Entry 8ENM (electron microscopy, 2.14 A resolution); this record covers chains B and D of the 4 polymer chains in the assembly.

[Chain B (and D)]
Name: Nitrogenase molybdenum-iron protein beta chain
Source organism: Azotobacter vinelandii
Notes: EC 1.18.6.1; chain D of this document is another copy of the same molecule, construct and numbering; everything in this record applies to it too
Reference sequence: P07329 (NIFK_AZOVI); numbering as in UniProt (aligned over 1-523)
Amino-acid sequence (523 residues; each row starts with the number of its first residue):
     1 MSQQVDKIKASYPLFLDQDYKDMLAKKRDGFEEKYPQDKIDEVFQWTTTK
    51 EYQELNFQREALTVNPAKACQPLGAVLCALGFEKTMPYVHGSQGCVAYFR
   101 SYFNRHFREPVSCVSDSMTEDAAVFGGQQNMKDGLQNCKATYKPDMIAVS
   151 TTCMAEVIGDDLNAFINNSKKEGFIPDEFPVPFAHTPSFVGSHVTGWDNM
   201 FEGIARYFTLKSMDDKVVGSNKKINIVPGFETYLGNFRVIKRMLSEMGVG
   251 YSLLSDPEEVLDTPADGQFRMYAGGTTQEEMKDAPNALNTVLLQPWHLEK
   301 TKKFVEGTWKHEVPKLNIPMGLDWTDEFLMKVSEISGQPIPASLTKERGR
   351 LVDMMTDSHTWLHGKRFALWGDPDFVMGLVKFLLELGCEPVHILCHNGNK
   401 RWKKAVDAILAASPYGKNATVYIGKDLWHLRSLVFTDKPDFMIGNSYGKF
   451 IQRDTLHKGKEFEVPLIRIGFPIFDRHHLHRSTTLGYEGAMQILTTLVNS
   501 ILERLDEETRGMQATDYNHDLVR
Disordered / not traced: 1
Curated features (UniProtKB/Swiss-Prot):
  - binding site ([8Fe-7S] cluster): C70, C95, C153, S188

[How chain B and chain D interact]
Pairs across the interface (138):
  S11(B) - Y517(D)  hydrogen bond (backbone-side chain)
  S11(B) - N518(D)  hydrogen bond
  Y12(B) - E508(D)  hydrogen bond
  Y12(B) - T509(D)
  Y12(B) - T515(D)
  Y12(B) - Y517(D)
  Y12(B) - N518(D)
  F15(B) - Y517(D)
  L16(B) - A514(D)
  L16(B) - T515(D)
  K34(B) - Q513(D)  hydrogen bond
  Q37(B) - Q513(D)  hydrogen bond
  R105(B) - V522(D)
  R108(B) - D357(D)
  R108(B) - R523(D)  hydrogen bond (side chain-backbone)
  E109(B) - D353(D)
  R238(B) - R350(D)
  E258(B) - R350(D)  salt bridge
  E259(B) - K346(D)  salt bridge
  E259(B) - R350(D)  salt bridge
  D262(B) - R350(D)  salt bridge
  P264(B) - K346(D)
  P264(B) - G349(D)
  P264(B) - R350(D)
  A265(B) - G349(D)  hydrogen bond (backbone-backbone)
  A265(B) - V352(D)
  A265(B) - D353(D)
  K346(B) - E259(D)  salt bridge
  K346(B) - P264(D)
  G349(B) - P264(D)
  G349(B) - A265(D)  hydrogen bond (backbone-backbone)
  R350(B) - R238(D)
  R350(B) - E258(D)  salt bridge
  R350(B) - E259(D)  salt bridge
  R350(B) - D262(D)  salt bridge
  R350(B) - P264(D)
  V352(B) - A265(D)
  D353(B) - E109(D)
  D353(B) - A265(D)
  M354(B) - H478(D)  hydrogen bond (backbone-side chain)
  M354(B) - R481(D)
  D357(B) - R108(D)
  D357(B) - H477(D)
  D357(B) - H478(D)
  S358(B) - H477(D)  hydrogen bond
  S358(B) - H478(D)  hydrogen bond
  W361(B) - H477(D)
  S446(B) - L521(D)
  Y447(B) - L521(D)  hydrophobic
  K449(B) - D506(D)  salt bridge
  K449(B) - H519(D)
  K449(B) - D520(D)  hydrogen bond (side chain-backbone)
  F450(B) - H519(D)
  F450(B) - L521(D)  hydrophobic
  Q452(B) - R510(D)
  R453(B) - R510(D)
  R453(B) - M512(D)
  R453(B) - D516(D)
  D454(B) - M512(D)
  L456(B) - R510(D)
  H457(B) - M512(D)
  E463(B) - R510(D)  salt bridge
  R468(B) - D506(D)  salt bridge
  F474(B) - L521(D)
  F474(B) - V522(D)
  F474(B) - R523(D)  hydrogen bond (backbone-backbone)
  D475(B) - L502(D)
  D475(B) - D506(D)
  D475(B) - L521(D)  hydrogen bond (backbone-backbone)
  D475(B) - R523(D)
  R476(B) - N499(D)
  R476(B) - L502(D)
  R476(B) - E503(D)  salt bridge
  R476(B) - D506(D)  salt bridge
  H477(B) - D357(D)
  H477(B) - S358(D)  hydrogen bond
  H477(B) - W361(D)
  H477(B) - T495(D)
  H477(B) - V498(D)
  H477(B) - N499(D)  hydrogen bond (backbone-side chain)
  H477(B) - L502(D)
  H477(B) - R523(D)  hydrogen bond (side chain-backbone)
  H478(B) - M354(D)  hydrogen bond (side chain-backbone)
  H478(B) - D357(D)
  H478(B) - S358(D)  hydrogen bond
  H478(B) - L494(D)
  H478(B) - T495(D)
  L479(B) - N499(D)
  R481(B) - M354(D)
  L494(B) - H478(D)
  T495(B) - H477(D)
  T495(B) - H478(D)
  V498(B) - H477(D)
  N499(B) - R476(D)
  N499(B) - H477(D)  hydrogen bond (side chain-backbone)
  N499(B) - L479(D)
  L502(B) - D475(D)
  L502(B) - R476(D)
  L502(B) - H477(D)
  E503(B) - R476(D)  salt bridge
  D506(B) - K449(D)  salt bridge
  D506(B) - R468(D)  salt bridge
  D506(B) - D475(D)
  D506(B) - R476(D)  salt bridge
  E508(B) - Y12(D)
  T509(B) - Y12(D)
  R510(B) - Q452(D)
  R510(B) - R453(D)
  R510(B) - L456(D)
  R510(B) - E463(D)  salt bridge
  M512(B) - R453(D)
  M512(B) - D454(D)
  M512(B) - H457(D)
  Q513(B) - K34(D)  hydrogen bond
  Q513(B) - Q37(D)  hydrogen bond
  A514(B) - L16(D)
  T515(B) - Y12(D)
  T515(B) - L16(D)
  D516(B) - R453(D)
  Y517(B) - S11(D)  hydrogen bond (side chain-backbone)
  Y517(B) - Y12(D)
  Y517(B) - F15(D)
  N518(B) - S11(D)  hydrogen bond
  N518(B) - Y12(D)
  H519(B) - K449(D)
  H519(B) - F450(D)
  D520(B) - K449(D)  hydrogen bond (backbone-side chain)
  L521(B) - S446(D)
  L521(B) - Y447(D)  hydrophobic
  L521(B) - F450(D)  hydrophobic
  L521(B) - F474(D)
  L521(B) - D475(D)  hydrogen bond (backbone-backbone)
  V522(B) - R105(D)
  V522(B) - F474(D)
  R523(B) - R108(D)  hydrogen bond (backbone-side chain)
  R523(B) - F474(D)  hydrogen bond (backbone-backbone)
  R523(B) - D475(D)
  R523(B) - H477(D)  hydrogen bond (backbone-side chain)
Interface residues without a listed pair, chain B (71 interface residues in all): P13, I40, F44, T263, M491, L505, E507
Interface residues without a listed pair, chain D (71 interface residues in all): P13, I40, F44, T263, M491, L505, E507

[In short]
Chain B and chain D each contribute 71 residues to their interface; the contacts include 29 hydrogen bonds and
18 salt bridges. Among the polar pairs are E258(B)-R350(D), E259(B)-K346(D) and E259(B)-R350(D). Curated
annotation (UniProt) lists 4 [8Fe-7S] cluster-binding residues on chain B.
Both chains are Nitrogenase molybdenum-iron protein beta chain (Azotobacter vinelandii). Entry 8ENM (CryoEM
structure of the high pH nitrogenase MoFe-protein under non-turnover conditions) was determined by electron
microscopy together with 8CRS, 8DBX, 8ENL, 8ENN and 8ENO from the same study.
